Entry 6GH5 (electron microscopy, 3.40 A resolution); this record covers chains C and M of the 8 polymer chains in the assembly.

# Chain C
Molecule: DNA-directed RNA polymerase subunit beta
Source organism: Escherichia coli (strain K12)
Notes: EC 2.7.7.6
UniProtKB: P0A8V2 (RPOB_ECOLI); numbering as in UniProt (aligned over 1-1342)
Amino-acid sequence (1342 residues; row label = number of the first residue in the row):
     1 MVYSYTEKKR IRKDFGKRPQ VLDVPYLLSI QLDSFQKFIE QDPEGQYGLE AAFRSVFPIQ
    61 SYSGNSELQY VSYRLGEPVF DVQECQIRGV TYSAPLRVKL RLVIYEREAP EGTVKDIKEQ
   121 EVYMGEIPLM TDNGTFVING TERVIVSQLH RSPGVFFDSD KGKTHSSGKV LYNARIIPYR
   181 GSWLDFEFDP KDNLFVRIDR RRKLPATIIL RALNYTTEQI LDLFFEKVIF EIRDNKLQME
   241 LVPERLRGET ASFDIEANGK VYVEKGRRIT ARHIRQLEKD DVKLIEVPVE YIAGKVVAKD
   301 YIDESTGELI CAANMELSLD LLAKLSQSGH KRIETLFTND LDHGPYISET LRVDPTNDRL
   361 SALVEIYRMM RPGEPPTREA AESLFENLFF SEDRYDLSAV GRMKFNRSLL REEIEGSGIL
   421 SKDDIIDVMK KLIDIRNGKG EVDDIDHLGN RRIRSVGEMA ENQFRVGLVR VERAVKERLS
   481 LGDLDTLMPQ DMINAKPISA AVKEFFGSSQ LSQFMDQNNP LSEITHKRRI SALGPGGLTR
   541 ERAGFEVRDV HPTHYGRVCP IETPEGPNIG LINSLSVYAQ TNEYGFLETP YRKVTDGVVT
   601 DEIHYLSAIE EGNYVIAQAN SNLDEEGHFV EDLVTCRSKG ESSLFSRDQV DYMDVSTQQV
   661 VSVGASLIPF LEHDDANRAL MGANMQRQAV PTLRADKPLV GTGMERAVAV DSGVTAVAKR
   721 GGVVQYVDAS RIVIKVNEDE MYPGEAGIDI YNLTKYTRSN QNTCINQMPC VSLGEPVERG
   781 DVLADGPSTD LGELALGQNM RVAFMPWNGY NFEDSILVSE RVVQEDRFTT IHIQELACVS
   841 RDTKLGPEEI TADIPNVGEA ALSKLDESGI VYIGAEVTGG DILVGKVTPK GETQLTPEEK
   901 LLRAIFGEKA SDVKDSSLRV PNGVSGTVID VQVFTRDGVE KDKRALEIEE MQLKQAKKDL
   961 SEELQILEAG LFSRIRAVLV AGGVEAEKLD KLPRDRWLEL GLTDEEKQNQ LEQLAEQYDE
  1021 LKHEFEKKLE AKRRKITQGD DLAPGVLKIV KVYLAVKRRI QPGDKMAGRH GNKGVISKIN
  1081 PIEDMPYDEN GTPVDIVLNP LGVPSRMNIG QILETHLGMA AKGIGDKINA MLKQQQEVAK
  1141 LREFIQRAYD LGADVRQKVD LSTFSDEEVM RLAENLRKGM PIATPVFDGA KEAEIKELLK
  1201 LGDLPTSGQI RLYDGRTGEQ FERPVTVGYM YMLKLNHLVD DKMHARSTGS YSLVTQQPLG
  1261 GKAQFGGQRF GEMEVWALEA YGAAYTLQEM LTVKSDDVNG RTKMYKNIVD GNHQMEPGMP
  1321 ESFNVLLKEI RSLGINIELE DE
Disordered / not traced: 1342
Curated features (UniProtKB/Swiss-Prot):
  - modified residue (N6-acetyllysine): Lys1022, Lys1200
  - mutagenesis: Ile561 (I561S: Resistant to antibiotics salinamide A and B), Ile569 (I569S: Resistant to antibiotics salinamide A and B), Ala665 (A665E: Resistant to antibiotics salinamide A and B), Asp675 (D675A/G: Resistant to antibiotics salinamide A and B), Asn677 (N677H/K: Resistant to antibiotics salinamide A and B), Leu680 (L680M: Resistant to antibiotics salinamide A and B), Glu813 (E813K: Disrupts the enzyme's active center)
What the authors report for this chain:
  - binding site for nifH promoter non-template DNA: Trp183

# Chain M
Molecule: RNA polymerase sigma-54 factor
Source organism: Klebsiella pneumoniae
Notes: EC 2.7.7.6
UniProtKB: A0A0J4U551 (A0A0J4U551_KLEPN); numbering as in UniProt; present here: 1-257, 320-397, 414-477
Amino-acid sequence (497 residues; row label = number of the first residue in the row; note: 28 numbers in that range are skipped by the numbering (no residue carries them; nothing is unmodelled there); a row labelled like 292A-292Z holds insertion residues (292A, then the next letters in order); numbers below 1 keep their minus sign (Met-19 is residue -19); X marks 52 residues of unknown identity (built as UNK)):
   -19 MGSSHHHHHH SSGLVPRGSH MKQGLQLRLS QQLAMTPQLQ QAIRLLQLST LELQQELQQA
    41 LESNPLLEQT DLHDEVEAKE VEDRESLDTV DALEQKEMPD ELPLDASWDE IYTAGTPSGN
   101 GVDYQDDELP VYQGETTQTL QDYLMWQVEL TPFTDTDRAI ATSIVDAVDD TGYLTIQIED
   161 IVDSIGDDEI GLEEVEAVLK RIQRFDPVGV AAKDLRDCLL IQLSQFAKET PWLEEARLII
   221 SDHLDLLANH DFRTLMRVTR LKEEVLKEAV NLIQSLD
   259 XXXXXXXXXX XXXXXXXXXX XXXXXXXXXX XXXX
292A-292Z XXIPRLKINQQYAAMGNSARNDADGQ
293A-293B FI
   320 RSNLQEARWL IKSLESANDT LLRVSRCIVE QQQAFFEQGE EYMKPMVLAD IAQAVEMHES
   380 TISRVTTQKY LHSPRGIFXX XXXXXXXXXX XXXXEASSTA IRALVKKLIA AENPAKPLSD
   440 SKLTSMLSEQ GIMVARRTVA KYRESLSIPP SNQRKQLV
Disordered / not traced: -19 to 105, 292A-292Z, 293A-293B, 397, 414, 474-477
Differences from the reference sequence: initiating methionine (-19); expression tag (-18 to 0); engineered mutation Ala336 (Arg in A0A0J4U551)

# Interface between chain C and chain M
Contacting residue pairs - 25 pairs, chain C then chain M:
  Asn856(C) with Asp257(M)
  Leu901(C) with Asn229(M)
  Leu902(C) with Leu195(M), hydrophobic
  Ala904(C) with Asn229(M)
  Ile905(C) with Asn229(M)
  Phe906(C) with Leu195(M), hydrophobic; Ile253(M); Gln254(M)
  Pro1044(C) with His391(M), hydrogen bond (backbone-side chain)
  Ser1250(C) with Glu115(M); Thr116(M)
  Tyr1251(C) with Glu115(M); Thr116(M), hydrogen bond (backbone-side chain)
  Ser1252(C) with Gln113(M); Thr116(M)
  Leu1253(C) with Gln113(M); Gly114(M); Glu115(M); Thr116(M)
  Val1254(C) with Gln113(M)
  Leu1259(C) with Glu115(M)
  Thr1302(C) with Glu129(M)
  Tyr1305(C) with Trp126(M), hydrophobic; Leu130(M), hydrophobic
  Lys1306(C) with Glu129(M)
Other interface residues (no listed pair), chain C (26 interface residues in all): Arg841, Asp842, Thr843, Lys844, Glu848, Gln894, Lys914, Arg936, Gln1256, Val1309
Other interface residues (no listed pair), chain M (18 interface residues in all): Asp194, Leu199, Tyr389, Ile396, Ser466

# Summary
26 residues of chain C face 18 of chain M across their interface; the contacts include 2 hydrogen bonds. Polar
pairs include Pro1044(C)-His391(M) and Tyr1251(C)-Thr116(M). From UniProt: 7 mutagenesis sites on chain C.
From the paper: a binding site for nifH promoter non-template DNA at Trp183(C).
Here chain C is DNA-directed RNA polymerase subunit beta (Escherichia coli (strain K12)) and chain M is RNA
polymerase sigma-54 factor (Klebsiella pneumoniae). Entry 6GH5 (Cryo-EM structure of bacterial RNA
polymerase-sigma54 holoenzyme transcription open complex) was determined by electron microscopy together with
6GFW and 6GH6 from the same study.
